3EXT - chain A; structure by X-ray diffraction, 2.00 A resolution.

== Chain A ==
Name: RmpD (Hexulose-6-phosphate synthase)
From: Streptococcus mutans
Notes: EC 4.1.1.85
UniProt: Q93DA8 (Q93DA8_STRMU); residues 1-221 here = UniProt positions 1-221
Chain sequence (221 residues; each row starts with the number of its first residue):
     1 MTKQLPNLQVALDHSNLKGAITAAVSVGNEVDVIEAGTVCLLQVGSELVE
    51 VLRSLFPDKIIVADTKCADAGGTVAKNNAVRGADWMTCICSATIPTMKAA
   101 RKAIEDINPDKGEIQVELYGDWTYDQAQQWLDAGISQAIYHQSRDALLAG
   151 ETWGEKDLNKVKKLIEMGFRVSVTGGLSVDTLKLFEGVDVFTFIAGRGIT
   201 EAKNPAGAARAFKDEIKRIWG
Unresolved in the structure: 1-3, 145-151
Bound ions: Mg2+: Glu-35, Asp-64

== Overview ==
Glu-35 and Asp-64 coordinate Mg2+.
Chain A is RmpD (Hexulose-6-phosphate synthase) (Streptococcus mutans); the structure, Crystal structure of
KGPDC from Streptococcus mutans, was determined by X-ray diffraction (same publication as 3EXR and 3EXS).
